1DTE - chain A; structure by X-ray diffraction, 2.35 A resolution.

== Chain A ==
Protein: Lipase
Organism: Thermomyces lanuginosus
Notes: EC 3.1.1.3
Reference sequence: O59952 (LIP_THELA); residues 1-269 here correspond to UniProt positions 23-291 (UniProt number = residue number + 22)
Sequence (269 residues; each row starts with the number of its first residue):
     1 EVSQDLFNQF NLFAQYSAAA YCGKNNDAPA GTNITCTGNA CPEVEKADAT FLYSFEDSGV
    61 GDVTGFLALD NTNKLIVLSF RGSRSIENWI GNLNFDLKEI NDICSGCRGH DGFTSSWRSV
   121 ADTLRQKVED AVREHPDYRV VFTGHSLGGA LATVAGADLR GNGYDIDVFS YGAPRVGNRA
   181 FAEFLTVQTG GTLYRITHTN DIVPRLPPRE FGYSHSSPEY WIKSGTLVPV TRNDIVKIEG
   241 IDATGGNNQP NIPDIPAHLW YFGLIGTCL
Disulfides: C22-C268, C36-C41, C104-C107

== Summary ==
Chain A is Lipase (Thermomyces lanuginosus); the structure, The structural origins of interfacial activation
in thermomyces (humicola) lanuginosa lipase, was determined by X-ray diffraction together with 1DT3, 1DT5,
1DU4 and 1EIN from the same study.
